Entry 2VWE (X-ray diffraction, 3.40 A resolution); this record covers chains A and L of the 6 polymer chains in the assembly.

== Chain A ==
Protein: Vascular endothelial growth factor B
Organism: Homo sapiens
UniProtKB: P49765 (VEGFB_HUMAN); residues 1-167 here correspond to UniProt positions 22-188 (UniProt number = residue number + 21)
Sequence (167 residues; each row starts with the number of its first residue):
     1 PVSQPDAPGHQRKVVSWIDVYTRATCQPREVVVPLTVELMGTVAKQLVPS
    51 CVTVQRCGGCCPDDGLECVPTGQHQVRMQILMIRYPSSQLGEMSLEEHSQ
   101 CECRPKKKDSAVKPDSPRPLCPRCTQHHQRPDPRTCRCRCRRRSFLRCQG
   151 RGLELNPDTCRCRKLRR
Disordered / not traced: 1-10, 109-167
Disulfide bonds: Cys26-Cys68, Cys57-Cys101, Cys61-Cys103

== Chain L ==
Protein: Anti-vegf-B monoclonal antibody
Organism: Mus musculus
Notes: antibody fragment or engineered binder
Sequence (219 residues; numbered 1 to 212 plus 7 insertion-coded residues; the number before each row is that of its first residue; a row labelled like 82A-82C holds insertion residues (82A, then the next letters in order)):
     1 QVQLQQPGTELVKPGASVKLSCKASGYTFTGFWIHWVKQRPGQGLEWIGH
    51 IN
   52A P
    53 GNGGTNYNEKFKRMATLTVDKSSSTAYMQL
82A-82C SSL
    83 TSEDSAVYYCARSYSNYV
100A-100C RAM
   101 DYWGQGTSVTVSSAKTTAPSVYPLVPVCGGTTGSSVTLGCLVKGYFPEPV
   151 TLTWNSGSLSSGVHTFPALLQSGLYTLSSSVTVTSNTWPSQTITCNVAHP
   201 ASSTKVDKKIEP
Disulfide bonds: Cys22-Cys92, Cys140-Cys195

== Chain A / chain L interface ==
Contacting residue pairs - 8 pairs, chain A then chain L:
  Val48(A) - Tyr96(L)  hydrophobic
  Val48(A) - Ser97(L)
  Pro49(A) - Tyr96(L)
  Leu81(A) - Ser97(L)
  Leu81(A) - Tyr99(L)  hydrophobic
  Leu81(A) - Val100(L)  hydrophobic
  Ile83(A) - Tyr99(L)
  Ser88(A) - Tyr99(L)
Other interface residues (no listed pair), chain A (6 interface residues in all): Tyr85

== Overview ==
Chain A and chain L form an interface of 6 and 4 residues respectively.
Here chain A is Vascular endothelial growth factor B (Homo sapiens) and chain L is Anti-vegf-B monoclonal
antibody (Mus musculus). Entry 2VWE (Crystal Structure of Vascular Endothelial Growth Factor-B in Complex with
a Neutralizing Antibody Fab Fragment) was determined by X-ray diffraction.
